Entry 3QW3 (X-ray diffraction, 1.70 A resolution); this record covers chains A and B.

== Chain A (and B) ==
Protein: Orotidine-5-phosphate decarboxylase/orotate phosphoribosyltransferase, putative (Ompdcase-oprtase, putative)
From: Leishmania infantum
Notes: EC 2.4.2.10, 4.1.1.23; chain B of this document is another copy of the same molecule, construct and numbering; everything in this record applies to it too
UniProtKB: A4HWV2 (A4HWV2_LEIIN); numbering as in UniProt (aligned over 1-254)
Chain sequence (255 residues; each row starts with the number of its first residue):
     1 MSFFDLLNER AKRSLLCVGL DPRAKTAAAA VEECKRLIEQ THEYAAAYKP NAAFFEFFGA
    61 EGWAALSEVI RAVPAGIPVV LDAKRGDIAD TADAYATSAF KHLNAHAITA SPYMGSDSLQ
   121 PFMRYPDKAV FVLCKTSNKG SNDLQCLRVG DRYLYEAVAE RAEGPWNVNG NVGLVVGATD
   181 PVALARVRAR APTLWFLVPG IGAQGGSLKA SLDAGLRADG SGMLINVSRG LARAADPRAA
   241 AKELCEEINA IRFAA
Disordered / not traced: 202-206 (chain B: 137, 204-206, 255)
Differences from the reference sequence: expression tag (255)

== Interface between chain A and chain B ==
Residue-residue contacts (104; chain A residue first):
  Asn51(A) with Thr91(B), hydrogen bond
  Ala52(A) with Tyr95(B)
  Ala53(A) with Thr91(B); Ala94(B); Tyr95(B), hydrophobic
  Phe54(A) with Asp90(B); Thr91(B); Ala94(B), hydrophobic
  Glu56(A) with Trp63(B); Arg85(B), salt bridge; Tyr95(B); Ser98(B), hydrogen bond
  Phe57(A) with Thr97(B); His102(B), hydrogen bond (backbone-side chain)
  Gly59(A) with Trp63(B)
  Ala60(A) with Ala60(B); Trp63(B)
  Trp63(A) with Glu56(B); Gly59(B); Ala60(B); Trp63(B)
  Ala83(A) with Tyr95(B), hydrogen bond (backbone-side chain)
  Lys84(A) with Gly86(B); Asp87(B), salt bridge
  Arg85(A) with Glu56(B), salt bridge; Arg85(B); Tyr95(B), hydrogen bond
  Gly86(A) with Lys84(B)
  Asp87(A) with Lys84(B), salt bridge
  Ile88(A) with Asn138(B)
  Asp90(A) with Phe54(B)
  Thr91(A) with Asn51(B), hydrogen bond; Ala53(B); Phe54(B)
  Ala94(A) with Ala53(B); Phe54(B), hydrophobic
  Tyr95(A) with Ala52(B); Ala53(B), hydrophobic; Glu56(B); Ala83(B), hydrogen bond (side chain-backbone); Arg85(B), hydrogen bond
  Thr97(A) with Phe57(B)
  Ser98(A) with Glu56(B), hydrogen bond
  His102(A) with Phe57(B), hydrogen bond (side chain-backbone)
  Ser111(A) with Ser111(B), hydrogen bond
  Pro112(A) with Tyr113(B), hydrophobic; Leu144(B)
  Tyr113(A) with Pro112(B), hydrophobic; Leu133(B); Cys134(B), hydrogen bond (side chain-backbone); Gln145(B), hydrogen bond (backbone-side chain); Leu154(B), hydrophobic; Tyr155(B); Val158(B)
  Met114(A) with Lys84(B); Thr136(B); Asn138(B); Gly140(B); Ser141(B); Gln145(B)
  Gly115(A) with Gly140(B); Asp143(B)
  Ser116(A) with Gly140(B); Asp143(B), hydrogen bond (backbone-side chain)
  Asp117(A) with Asn138(B); Lys139(B), hydrogen bond (side chain-backbone); Gly140(B), hydrogen bond (side chain-backbone)
  Leu133(A) with Tyr113(B); Met114(B), hydrophobic
  Cys134(A) with Tyr113(B), hydrogen bond (backbone-side chain)
  Thr136(A) with Met114(B)
  Asn138(A) with Ile88(B); Met114(B); Asp117(B)
  Lys139(A) with Asp117(B), hydrogen bond (backbone-side chain)
  Gly140(A) with Met114(B); Gly115(B); Ser116(B); Asp117(B), hydrogen bond (backbone-side chain)
  Ser141(A) with Met114(B)
  Asp143(A) with Gly115(B); Ser116(B), hydrogen bond (side chain-backbone); Arg161(B), salt bridge; Trp166(B), hydrogen bond
  Leu144(A) with Pro112(B); Val158(B), hydrophobic
  Gln145(A) with Tyr113(B), hydrogen bond (side chain-backbone); Met114(B)
  Leu147(A) with Val149(B), hydrophobic; Leu154(B), hydrophobic
  Arg148(A) with Arg148(B); Val149(B)
  Val149(A) with Leu147(B), hydrophobic; Arg148(B); Val149(B), hydrophobic
  Leu154(A) with Tyr113(B), hydrophobic; Leu147(B), hydrophobic; Leu154(B), hydrophobic
  Tyr155(A) with Tyr113(B)
  Val158(A) with Tyr113(B); Leu144(B), hydrophobic
  Arg161(A) with Asp143(B), hydrogen bond (side chain-backbone); Leu147(B)
  Trp166(A) with Asp143(B), hydrogen bond
Other interface residues (no listed pair), chain A (50 interface residues in all): Asp82, Gly150, Ala157
Other interface residues (no listed pair), chain B (51 interface residues in all): Asp82, Ser118, Gly150, Ala157

== Summary ==
Chain A and chain B form an interface of 50 and 51 residues respectively, with 24 hydrogen bonds and 5 salt
bridges. Among the polar pairs are Glu56(A)-Arg85(B), Lys84(A)-Asp87(B) and Asp143(A)-Arg161(B).
Chain A and chain B are both Orotidine-5-phosphate decarboxylase/orotate phosphoribosyltransferase, putative
(Ompdcase-oprtase, putative) (Leishmania infantum); the structure, Structure of Leishmania donovani OMP
decarboxylase, was determined by X-ray diffraction (same publication as 3QW4).
